8K8C - chains A and B of the 4 polymer chains in the assembly; structure by X-ray diffraction, 2.06 A resolution.

== Chain A (and B) ==
Name: CCAAT/enhancer-binding protein alpha
Organism: Homo sapiens
Notes: chain B of this document is another copy of the same molecule, construct and numbering; everything in this record applies to it too
Reference sequence: P49715 (CEBPA_HUMAN); residues 281-340 here = UniProt positions 281-340
Sequence (61 residues; row label = number of the first residue in the row):
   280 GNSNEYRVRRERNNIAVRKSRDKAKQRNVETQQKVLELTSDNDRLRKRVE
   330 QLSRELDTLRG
Disordered / not traced: 280 (chain B: 280-282)
Sequence notes: expression tag (280)
Swiss-Prot annotation at these positions:
  - DNA-binding region: Tyr285 to Arg300
  - region: Arg286 to Lys313 (Basic motif)
  - natural variant: Gln312 (Q312QK: In AML)
From the paper describing this entry:
  - mutagenesis - D320E (5-fold): increased binding to the 13-nt DNA strand

== Interface between chain A and chain B ==
Pairs across the interface - 32 pairs, chain A then chain B:
  Asn307(A) - Asn307(B)  hydrogen bond
  Thr310(A) - Thr310(B)
  Val314(A) - Thr310(B)
  Val314(A) - Val314(B)  hydrophobic
  Val314(A) - Leu317(B)  hydrophobic
  Leu317(A) - Leu317(B)  hydrophobic
  Leu317(A) - Thr318(B)
  Thr318(A) - Leu317(B)
  Asp320(A) - Asn321(B)  hydrogen bond
  Asp320(A) - Arg325(B)  salt bridge
  Asn321(A) - Leu317(B)  hydrogen bond (side chain-backbone)
  Asn321(A) - Asp320(B)
  Asn321(A) - Asn321(B)  hydrogen bond
  Leu324(A) - Asn321(B)
  Leu324(A) - Leu324(B)  hydrophobic
  Arg325(A) - Leu324(B)
  Arg327(A) - Val328(B)
  Val328(A) - Arg327(B)
  Val328(A) - Val328(B)  hydrophobic
  Val328(A) - Leu331(B)
  Leu331(A) - Val328(B)
  Leu331(A) - Leu331(B)  hydrophobic
  Leu331(A) - Ser332(B)
  Leu331(A) - Leu335(B)  hydrophobic
  Ser332(A) - Leu331(B)
  Glu334(A) - Leu335(B)
  Leu335(A) - Leu331(B)  hydrophobic
  Leu335(A) - Glu334(B)
  Leu335(A) - Leu335(B)  hydrophobic
  Leu338(A) - Leu335(B)  hydrophobic
  Arg339(A) - Glu334(B)  salt bridge
  Arg339(A) - Leu338(B)
Also at the interface, not in a pair above, chain B (17 interface residues in all): Gln311

== In short ==
Chain A and chain B each contribute 17 residues to their interface; the contacts include 4 hydrogen bonds and
2 salt bridges. Polar contacts include Asp320(A)-Arg325(B), Arg339(A)-Glu334(B) and Asn307(A)-Asn307(B). From
the paper: D320E of chain A increases binding to the 13-nt DNA strand.
Both chains are CCAAT/enhancer-binding protein alpha (Homo sapiens). Entry 8K8C (Crystal structure of
C/EBPalpha BZIP domain bound to a high affinity DNA) was determined by X-ray diffraction, deposited together
with 8K86, 8K89, 8K8A and 8K8D.
